7SUC - chains A and C of the 6 polymer chains in the assembly; structure by X-ray diffraction, 1.90 A resolution.

[Chain A]
Name: Methyl-coenzyme M reductase I subunit alpha
Organism: Methanothermobacter marburgensis str. Marburg
Notes: EC 2.8.4.1
UniProt: P11558 (MCRA_METTM); residues 2-549 here = UniProt positions 2-549
Sequence (548 residues; numbered 2 to 549; the number before each row is that of its first residue):
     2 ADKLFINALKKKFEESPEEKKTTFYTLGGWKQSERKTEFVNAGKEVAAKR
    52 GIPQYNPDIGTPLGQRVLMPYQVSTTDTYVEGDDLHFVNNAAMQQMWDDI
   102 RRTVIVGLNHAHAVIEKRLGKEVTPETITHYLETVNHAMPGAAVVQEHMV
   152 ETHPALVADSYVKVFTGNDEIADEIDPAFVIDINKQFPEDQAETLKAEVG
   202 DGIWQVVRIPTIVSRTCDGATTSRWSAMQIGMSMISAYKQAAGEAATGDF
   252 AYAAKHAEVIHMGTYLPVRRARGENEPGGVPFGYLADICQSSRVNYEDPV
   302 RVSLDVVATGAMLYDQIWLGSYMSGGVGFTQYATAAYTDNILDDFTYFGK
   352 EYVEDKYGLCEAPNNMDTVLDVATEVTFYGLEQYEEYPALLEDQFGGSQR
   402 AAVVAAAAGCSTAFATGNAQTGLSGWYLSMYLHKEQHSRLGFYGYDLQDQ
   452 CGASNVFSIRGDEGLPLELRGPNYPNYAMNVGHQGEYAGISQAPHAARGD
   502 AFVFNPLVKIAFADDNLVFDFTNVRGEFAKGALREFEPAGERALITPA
Modified / non-standard residues: H257 (N1-methylated histidine; MHS); R271 (5-methyl-arginine; AGM); Q400 (2-methyl-glutamine; MGN); G445 (thioglycin; GL3); D450 (didehydroaspartate; DYA); C452 (S-methylcysteine; SMC)
Metal / ion sites: factor 430 Ni: Q147 (together with 1-thioethanesulfonic acid)
Small-molecule neighbours:
  - 1-thioethanesulfonic acid (COM): Y333, F443, Y444, G445
  - factor 430 (F43), molecule 1: A143, A144, V145, V146, Q147, M150, V151, M229, Q230, M233, I236, A243, G244
  - factor 430 (F43), molecule 2: G326, G327, V328, G329, F330, T331, Q332, Y333, F396, G397, G398, Q400, G442, F443
  - Coenzyme B (TP7), molecule 1: R225, K256, H257
  - Coenzyme B (TP7), molecule 2: R270, R271, L320, M324, S325, F330, F443, A479, M480, N481, V482
Reported in the primary citation:
  - factor 430 coordination: Q147
  - binding site for Coenzyme B: N481
  - binding site for 1-thioethanesulfonic acid: Y333

[Chain C]
Name: Methyl-coenzyme M reductase I subunit gamma
Organism: Methanothermobacter marburgensis str. Marburg
Notes: EC 2.8.4.1
UniProt: P11562 (MCRG_METTM); residues 2-247 here = UniProt positions 2-247
Sequence (246 residues; row label = number of the first residue in the row):
     2 AQYYPGTTKVAQNRRNFCNPEYELEKLREISDEDVVKILGHRAPGEEYPS
    52 VHPPLEEMDEPEDAIREMVEPIDGAKAGDRVRYIQFTDSMYFAPAQPYVR
   102 SRAYLCRYRGADAGTLSGRQIIETRERDLEKISKELLETEFFDPARSGVR
   152 GKSVHGHSLRLDEDGMMFDMLRRQIYNKDTGRVEMVKNQIGDELDEPVDL
   202 GEPLDEETLMEKTTIYRVDGEAYRDDVEAVEIMQRIHVLRSQGGFN
Metal / ion sites: Mg2+ near E30 (its only coordinating residue here)
Small-molecule neighbours: factor 430 (F43): L117, S118, G119, R120, K153, S154, V155, H156, G157, H158

[Chain A / chain C interface]
Residue-residue contacts - 104 pairs, chain A then chain C:
  F14(A) - R161(C)
  E16(A) - R161(C)  salt bridge
  E20(A) - R161(C)
  K21(A) - Y92(C)
  K21(A) - R161(C)
  K21(A) - L162(C)  hydrogen bond (backbone-backbone)
  K21(A) - D220(C)  salt bridge
  K22(A) - L162(C)
  K22(A) - D163(C)
  K22(A) - E164(C)  hydrogen bond (side chain-backbone)
  T23(A) - R161(C)
  T23(A) - L162(C)  hydrogen bond (backbone-backbone)
  T23(A) - D163(C)
  T23(A) - E164(C)
  T24(A) - E164(C)
  F25(A) - R161(C)
  F25(A) - F169(C)  hydrophobic
  Y26(A) - F169(C)
  Y26(A) - D170(C)  hydrogen bond (side chain-backbone)
  Y26(A) - R173(C)
  T62(A) - K153(C)
  T62(A) - S154(C)
  T62(A) - M171(C)
  P63(A) - M171(C)
  L64(A) - M171(C)
  Q66(A) - F169(C)
  Q66(A) - M171(C)
  R67(A) - H156(C)  hydrogen bond
  R67(A) - L160(C)
  R67(A) - F169(C)
  M367(A) - H238(C)
  M367(A) - V239(C)  hydrophobic
  L371(A) - Q235(C)
  T375(A) - Q235(C)  hydrogen bond
  E376(A) - R225(C)  salt bridge
  F379(A) - Y224(C)  hydrophobic
  F379(A) - R225(C)
  E383(A) - R225(C)  salt bridge
  E386(A) - Y217(C)
  E386(A) - R218(C)  hydrogen bond (backbone-side chain)
  E386(A) - V219(C)  hydrogen bond (side chain-backbone)
  P389(A) - Y92(C)
  P389(A) - R161(C)
  L392(A) - M91(C)  hydrophobic
  L392(A) - S159(C)
  E393(A) - S159(C)
  E393(A) - L160(C)
  E393(A) - R161(C)  salt bridge
  F396(A) - H156(C)
  F396(A) - H158(C)
  F396(A) - S159(C)  hydrogen bond (backbone-side chain)
  G398(A) - S118(C)  hydrogen bond (backbone-side chain)
  R401(A) - M91(C)
  R401(A) - H158(C)  hydrogen bond
  R401(A) - S159(C)
  S425(A) - H238(C)  hydrogen bond
  L429(A) - H238(C)
  Y432(A) - M234(C)  hydrophobic
  Y432(A) - H238(C)
  Y432(A) - R241(C)  hydrogen bond
  L433(A) - Y224(C)
  K435(A) - Y99(C)
  K435(A) - R103(C)
  E436(A) - Y5(C)  hydrogen bond
  E436(A) - R15(C)  salt bridge
  E436(A) - R103(C)  salt bridge
  E436(A) - Y217(C)
  E436(A) - Y224(C)
  E436(A) - M234(C)
  Q437(A) - R15(C)
  Q437(A) - I216(C)
  Q437(A) - Y217(C)  hydrogen bond (backbone-backbone)
  Q437(A) - Y224(C)
  H438(A) - M91(C)
  H438(A) - I216(C)
  H438(A) - Y217(C)
  S439(A) - R15(C)
  S439(A) - Q97(C)
  S439(A) - P98(C)
  S439(A) - Y99(C)  hydrogen bond (backbone-backbone)
  S439(A) - V100(C)  hydrogen bond (side chain-backbone)
  R440(A) - D89(C)  hydrogen bond (side chain-backbone)
  R440(A) - M91(C)
  R440(A) - Q97(C)  hydrogen bond
  R440(A) - P98(C)
  R440(A) - Y99(C)
  R440(A) - S118(C)  hydrogen bond (side chain-backbone)
  R440(A) - H158(C)
  L441(A) - Y99(C)
  L441(A) - S118(C)
  G442(A) - L117(C)
  G442(A) - S118(C)  hydrogen bond (backbone-backbone)
  Y444(A) - G115(C)
  Y444(A) - T116(C)
  Y444(A) - L117(C)
  D447(A) - Y99(C)
  Q451(A) - R241(C)  hydrogen bond
  A454(A) - H238(C)
  A454(A) - R241(C)
  A454(A) - S242(C)
  S455(A) - R241(C)
  S455(A) - G245(C)  hydrogen bond (side chain-backbone)
  F458(A) - F246(C)
  S459(A) - G245(C)
Other interface residues (no listed pair), chain A (52 interface residues in all): V370, E387, A390, G397, Y428, F443
Other interface residues (no listed pair), chain C (49 interface residues in all): I122, G166, M168, L172, V231, G244

[In short]
52 residues of chain A and 49 residues of chain C are in contact; the contacts include 23 hydrogen bonds and 7
salt bridges. Polar contacts include E16(A)-R161(C), K21(A)-D220(C) and E376(A)-R225(C). The paper reports a
binding site for Coenzyme B at N481(A); a binding site for 1-thioethanesulfonic acid at Y333(A).
Here chain A is Methyl-coenzyme M reductase I subunit alpha and chain C is Methyl-coenzyme M reductase I
subunit gamma, both from Methanothermobacter marburgensis str. Marburg. Entry 7SUC (XFEL Serial
Crystallography Reveals the Room Temperature Structure of Methyl-Coenzyme M Reductase) was determined by X-ray
diffraction, deposited together with 7SXM.
